1G79 - chain A; structure by X-ray diffraction, 2.00 A resolution.

Chain A:
Protein: Pyridoxine 5'-phosphate oxidase
Organism: Escherichia coli
Notes: EC 1.4.3.5
UniProt: P28225 (PDXH_ECOLI); numbering as in UniProt (aligned over 1-218)
Amino-acid sequence (218 residues; each row starts with the number of its first residue):
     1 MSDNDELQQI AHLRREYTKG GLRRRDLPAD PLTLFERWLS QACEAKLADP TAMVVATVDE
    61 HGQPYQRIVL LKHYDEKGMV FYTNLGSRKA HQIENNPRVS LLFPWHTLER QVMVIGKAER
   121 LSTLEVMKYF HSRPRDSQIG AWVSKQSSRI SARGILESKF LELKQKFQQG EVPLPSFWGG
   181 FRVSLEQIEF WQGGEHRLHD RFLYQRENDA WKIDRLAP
Disordered / not traced: 1-19
Small-molecule neighbours:
  - FMN (flavin mononucleotide): Asp49, Ala52, Arg67, Ile68, Val69, Leu70, Tyr82, Thr83, Asn84, Ser87, Arg88, Lys89, His106, Gln111, Gln146, Ser147, Trp191, Arg201, Pro218
  - pyridoxal phosphate (PLP), molecule 1: Leu70, Lys72, Tyr129, Arg133, Ser137, Gln146, Arg197, His199, Pro218
  - pyridoxal phosphate (PLP), molecule 2: Asn84, Gly86, Ala141, Trp142, Val143, Ser144, Lys145, Lys159, Ser176, Phe177

In short:
Ligands of chain A: flavin mononucleotide and pyridoxal phosphate.
Chain A is Pyridoxine 5'-phosphate oxidase (Escherichia coli); the structure, X-ray structure of escherichia
coli pyridoxine 5'-phosphate oxidase complexed with pyridoxal 5'-phosphate at 2.0 A resolution, was determined
by X-ray diffraction together with 1G76 and 1G78 from the same study.
